PDB entry 6M53 | X-ray diffraction, 1.55 A resolution | chains B and D

[Chain B (and D)]
Name: 2,3-dihydroxybenzoate decarboxylase
From: Fusarium oxysporum
Notes: chain D of this document is another copy of the same molecule, construct and numbering; everything in this record applies to it too
UniProt: A0A420U2F4 (A0A420U2F4_FUSOX); residues 2-337 here correspond to UniProt positions 1-336 (UniProt number = residue number - 1)
Amino-acid sequence (343 residues; each row starts with the number of its first residue):
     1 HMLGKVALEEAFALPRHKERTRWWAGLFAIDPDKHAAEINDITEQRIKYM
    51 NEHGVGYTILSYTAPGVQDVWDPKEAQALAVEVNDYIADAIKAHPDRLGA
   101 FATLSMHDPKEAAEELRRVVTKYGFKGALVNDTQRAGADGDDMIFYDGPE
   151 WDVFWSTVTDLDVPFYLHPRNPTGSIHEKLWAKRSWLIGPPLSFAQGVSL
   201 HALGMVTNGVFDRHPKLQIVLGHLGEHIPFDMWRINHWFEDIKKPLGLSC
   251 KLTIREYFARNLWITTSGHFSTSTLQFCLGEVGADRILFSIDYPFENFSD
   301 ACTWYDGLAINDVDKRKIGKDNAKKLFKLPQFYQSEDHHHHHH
Unresolved in the structure: 1, 341-343 (chain D: 1, 334-343)
Sequence notes: expression tag (1, 338-343)
Bound ions: Zn2+: Glu9, His168, Asp292

[Chain B / chain D interface]
Residue-residue contacts (130; chain B residue first):
  Gly26(B) - Leu246(D)
  Leu27(B) - Leu246(D)
  Phe28(B) - Trp238(D)
  Phe28(B) - Ile242(D)
  Phe28(B) - Leu246(D)
  Ala29(B) - Leu246(D)
  Ile30(B) - Asp241(D)
  Ile30(B) - Pro245(D)  hydrophobic
  Asp141(B) - Lys179(D)  salt bridge
  Met143(B) - Lys179(D)
  Met143(B) - Leu180(D)  hydrophobic
  Phe145(B) - Lys179(D)
  Phe145(B) - Arg184(D)
  Asp147(B) - Arg184(D)  salt bridge
  Ser175(B) - Lys179(D)  hydrogen bond
  Ile176(B) - Lys179(D)
  Ile176(B) - Leu180(D)  hydrophobic
  Lys179(B) - Asp141(D)  salt bridge
  Lys179(B) - Met143(D)
  Lys179(B) - Phe145(D)
  Lys179(B) - Ser175(D)  hydrogen bond
  Lys179(B) - Ile176(D)
  Leu180(B) - Met143(D)  hydrophobic
  Leu180(B) - Ile176(D)  hydrophobic
  Leu180(B) - Leu200(D)
  Trp181(B) - Leu200(D)  hydrophobic
  Lys183(B) - Asn208(D)  hydrogen bond (backbone-side chain)
  Arg184(B) - Phe145(D)
  Arg184(B) - Asp147(D)  salt bridge
  Arg184(B) - Leu200(D)
  Arg184(B) - Asn208(D)
  Trp186(B) - Thr207(D)
  Trp186(B) - Lys243(D)
  Trp186(B) - Leu246(D)
  Trp186(B) - Gly247(D)
  Trp186(B) - Leu248(D)
  Leu187(B) - Leu200(D)
  Leu187(B) - Leu203(D)  hydrophobic
  Leu187(B) - Gly204(D)
  Leu187(B) - Thr207(D)
  Ile188(B) - Lys243(D)  hydrogen bond (backbone-side chain)
  Pro190(B) - Arg234(D)
  Pro190(B) - Trp238(D)
  Pro191(B) - Ile235(D)
  Pro191(B) - Phe239(D)  hydrophobic
  Pro191(B) - Lys243(D)
  Leu192(B) - Ser199(D)
  Leu192(B) - Leu200(D)  hydrophobic
  Leu192(B) - Leu203(D)  hydrophobic
  Gln196(B) - Gln196(D)  hydrogen bond (backbone-side chain)
  Gln196(B) - Ser199(D)  hydrogen bond
  Ser199(B) - Leu192(D)
  Ser199(B) - Gln196(D)  hydrogen bond
  Leu200(B) - Leu180(D)
  Leu200(B) - Trp181(D)  hydrophobic
  Leu200(B) - Arg184(D)
  Leu200(B) - Leu187(D)
  Leu200(B) - Leu192(D)  hydrophobic
  Leu203(B) - Leu187(D)  hydrophobic
  Leu203(B) - Leu192(D)  hydrophobic
  Gly204(B) - Leu187(D)
  Thr207(B) - Leu187(D)
  Asn208(B) - Lys183(D)  hydrogen bond (side chain-backbone)
  Asn208(B) - Arg184(D)
  His223(B) - Arg234(D)
  Leu224(B) - Phe230(D)
  His227(B) - His227(D)  hydrogen bond
  His227(B) - Phe230(D)
  His227(B) - Asp231(D)  salt bridge
  Pro229(B) - Phe230(D)  hydrophobic
  Phe230(B) - Leu224(D)
  Phe230(B) - His227(D)
  Phe230(B) - Pro229(D)  hydrophobic
  Phe230(B) - Phe230(D)  hydrophobic
  Phe230(B) - His269(D)  hydrogen bond (backbone-side chain)
  Phe230(B) - Thr274(D)  hydrogen bond (backbone-side chain)
  Phe230(B) - Phe277(D)  hydrophobic
  Phe230(B) - Cys278(D)  hydrophobic
  Asp231(B) - His227(D)  salt bridge
  Asp231(B) - His269(D)  salt bridge
  Trp233(B) - Gly268(D)
  Trp233(B) - His269(D)
  Trp233(B) - Phe270(D)
  Trp233(B) - Ser271(D)
  Arg234(B) - Pro190(D)
  Arg234(B) - His223(D)
  Arg234(B) - Gly268(D)  hydrogen bond (side chain-backbone)
  Arg234(B) - His269(D)
  Ile235(B) - Pro191(D)
  His237(B) - Glu296(D)  salt bridge
  Trp238(B) - Phe28(D)
  Trp238(B) - Pro190(D)
  Trp238(B) - Glu296(D)  hydrogen bond
  Phe239(B) - Leu187(D)  hydrophobic
  Phe239(B) - Pro191(D)  hydrophobic
  Asp241(B) - Ile30(D)
  Ile242(B) - Phe28(D)
  Ile242(B) - Ile30(D)  hydrophobic
  Lys243(B) - Leu27(D)
  Lys243(B) - Phe28(D)
  Lys243(B) - Trp186(D)
  Lys243(B) - Ile188(D)  hydrogen bond (side chain-backbone)
  Lys243(B) - Pro191(D)
  Pro245(B) - Ile30(D)  hydrophobic
  Leu246(B) - Gly26(D)
  Leu246(B) - Leu27(D)
  Leu246(B) - Ala29(D)
  Leu246(B) - Trp186(D)
  Gly247(B) - Trp186(D)
  Leu248(B) - Trp186(D)
  Gly268(B) - Trp233(D)
  Gly268(B) - Arg234(D)  hydrogen bond (backbone-side chain)
  His269(B) - Phe230(D)  hydrogen bond (side chain-backbone)
  His269(B) - Asp231(D)  salt bridge
  His269(B) - Trp233(D)
  His269(B) - Arg234(D)
  Phe270(B) - Trp233(D)  hydrogen bond (backbone-side chain)
  Ser271(B) - Trp233(D)
  Ser273(B) - Phe277(D)
  Ser273(B) - Glu281(D)  hydrogen bond
  Thr274(B) - Phe230(D)  hydrogen bond (side chain-backbone)
  Thr274(B) - Phe277(D)
  Phe277(B) - Phe230(D)  hydrophobic
  Phe277(B) - Ser273(D)
  Phe277(B) - Thr274(D)
  Phe277(B) - Phe277(D)  hydrophobic
  Cys278(B) - Phe230(D)  hydrophobic
  Glu281(B) - Ser273(D)  hydrogen bond
  Glu296(B) - His237(D)  salt bridge
  Glu296(B) - Trp238(D)  hydrogen bond
Other interface residues (no listed pair), chain B (63 interface residues in all): Ser185, Phe194, Ser267, Phe295, Asp300
Other interface residues (no listed pair), chain D (63 interface residues in all): Ser185, Phe194, Ser267, Phe295, Asp300

[Overview]
The chain B/chain D interface involves 63 residues from each chain; the contacts include 21 hydrogen bonds and
10 salt bridges. Polar contacts include Asp141(B)-Lys179(D), Asp147(B)-Arg184(D) and His227(B)-Asp231(D).
Glu9(B), His168(B) and Asp292(B) coordinate Zn2+.
Both chains are 2,3-dihydroxybenzoate decarboxylase (Fusarium oxysporum). Entry 6M53 (Crystal structure of 2,
3-dihydroxybenzoic acid decarboxylase from Fusarium oxysporum) was determined by X-ray diffraction, deposited
together with 7BP1 and 7BPC.
